PDB entry 8A0X | X-ray diffraction, 3.30 A resolution | chains B and E of the 6 polymer chains in the assembly

# Chain B
Molecule: Antitoxin HigA-2
Organism: Vibrio cholerae
UniProtKB: Q9KMA5 (HIGA2_VIBCH); numbering as in UniProt (aligned over 2-104)
Sequence (103 residues; row label = number of the first residue in the row):
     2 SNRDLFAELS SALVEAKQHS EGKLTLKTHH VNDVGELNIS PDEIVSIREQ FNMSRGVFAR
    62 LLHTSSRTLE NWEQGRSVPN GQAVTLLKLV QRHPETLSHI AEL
Ion coordination: Mg2+ near Asp-43 (its only coordinating residue here)
Swiss-Prot annotation at these positions:
  - DNA-binding region: Arg-56 to Gln-75 (H-T-H motif)

# Chain E
Molecule: 31-nt DNA strand
Sequence (31 nucleotides; each row starts with the number of its first residue):
     1 CGCCATCTGT ACGCTTGGTG CGTACACTTC C
Not modelled in the structure: 1

# Chain B / chain E interface
Pairs across the interface (12):
  Arg-49(B) with DG9(E), salt bridge to the phosphate
  Ser-55(B) with DG9(E), phosphate contact
  Arg-56(B) with DG9(E), hydrogen bond to the phosphate; DT10(E), salt bridge to the phosphate
  Arg-68(B) with DA11(E), base contact
  Glu-71(B) with DT10(E), base contact; DA11(E), hydrogen bond to the base
  Gln-75(B) with DT10(E), hydrogen bond to the phosphate; DA11(E), hydrogen bond to the base
  Arg-77(B) with DC12(E), base contact; DG13(E), hydrogen bond to the base; DC14(E), base contact
Other interface residues (no listed pair), chain B (8 interface residues in all): Gly-57
Other interface residues (no listed pair), chain E (7 interface residues in all): DT8

# Summary
8 residues of chain B and 7 residues of chain E are in contact, with 5 hydrogen bonds and 2 salt bridges.
Polar pairs include Glu-71(B)/DA11(E), Gln-75(B)/DA11(E) and Arg-77(B)/DG13(E).
Chain B is Antitoxin HigA-2 (Vibrio cholerae) and chain E is a 31-nt DNA strand; the structure, Crystal
structure of the HigB2-HigA2 tetramer in complex with operator DNA, was determined by X-ray diffraction.
